8D9D - chains A and B of the 6 polymer chains in the assembly; structure by electron microscopy, 3.59 A resolution.

[Chain A]
Molecule: DNA primase small subunit
Organism: Homo sapiens
Notes: EC 2.7.7.102
UniProt: P49642 (PRI1_HUMAN); numbering as in UniProt (aligned over 1-420)
Sequence (420 residues; numbered 1 to 420; the number before each row is that of its first residue):
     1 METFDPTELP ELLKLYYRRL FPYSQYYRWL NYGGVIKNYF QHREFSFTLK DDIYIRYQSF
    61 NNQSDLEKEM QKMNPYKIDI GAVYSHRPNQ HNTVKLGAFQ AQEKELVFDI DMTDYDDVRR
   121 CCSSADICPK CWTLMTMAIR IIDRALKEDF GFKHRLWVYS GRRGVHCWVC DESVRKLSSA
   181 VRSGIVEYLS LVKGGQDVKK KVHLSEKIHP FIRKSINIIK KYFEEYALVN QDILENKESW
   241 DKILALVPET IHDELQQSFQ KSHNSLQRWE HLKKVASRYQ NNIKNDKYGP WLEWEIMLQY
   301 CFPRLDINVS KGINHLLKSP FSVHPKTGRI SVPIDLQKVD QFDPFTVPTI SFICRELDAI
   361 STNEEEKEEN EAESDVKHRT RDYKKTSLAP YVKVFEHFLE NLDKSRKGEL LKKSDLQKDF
Unresolved in the structure: 1, 284-288, 361-378, 413-420
Bound ions: Zn2+: Cys121, Cys122, Cys128, Cys131
UniProt features mapped onto this chain:
  - motif: Cys121 to Cys131 (Zinc knuckle motif)
  - active site: Glu44, Asp109, Asp111
  - binding site (a ribonucleoside 5'-triphosphate): Asp109 to Asp111, Ser160 to His166, His315 to Lys318, His324
  - binding site (Mg(2+)): Asp109, Asp111, Asp306
  - binding site (Mn(2+)): Asp109, Asp111, Asp306
  - binding site (Zn(2+)): Cys121, Cys122, Cys128, Cys131
  - modified residue: Met1 (N-acetylmethionine)

[Chain B]
Molecule: DNA primase large subunit
Organism: Homo sapiens
UniProt: P49643 (PRI2_HUMAN); numbering as in UniProt (aligned over 1-509)
Sequence (509 residues; row label = number of the first residue in the row):
     1 MEFSGRKWRK LRLAGDQRNA SYPHCLQFYL QPPSENISLI EFENLAIDRV KLLKSVENLG
    61 VSYVKGTEQY QSKLESELRK LKFSYRENLE DEYEPRRRDH ISHFILRLAY CQSEELRRWF
   121 IQQEMDLLRF RFSILPKDKI QDFLKDSQLQ FEAISDEEKT LREQEIVASS PSLSGLKLGF
   181 ESIYKIPFAD ALDLFRGRKV YLEDGFAYVP LKDIVAIILN EFRAKLSKAL ALTARSLPAV
   241 QSDERLQPLL NHLSHSYTGQ DYSTQGNVGK ISLDQIDLLS TKSFPPCMRQ LHKALRENHH
   301 LRHGGRMQYG LFLKGIGLTL EQALQFWKQE FIKGKMDPDK FDKGYSYNIR HSFGKEGKRT
   361 DYTPFSCLKI ILSNPPSQGD YHGCPFRHSD PELLKQKLQS YKISPGGISQ ILDLVKGTHY
   421 QVACQKYFEM IHNVDDCGFS LNHPNQFFCE SQRILNGGKD IKKEPIQPET PQPKPSVQKT
   481 KDASSALASL NSSLEMDMEG LEDYFSEDS
Unresolved in the structure: 1-21, 257-269, 457-509
Bound ions: 4Fe-4S cluster Fe: Cys287, Cys367, Cys384, Cys424
Ligand contacts: 4Fe-4S cluster (SF4): Pro285, Pro286, Cys287, Cys367, Ile370, Cys384, Pro385, Phe386, Tyr420, Cys424, Leu441, Pro444
UniProt features mapped onto this chain:
  - region: Leu253 to Lys270 (Interdomain linker)
  - binding site ([4Fe-4S] cluster): Cys287, Cys367, Cys384, Cys424
  - modified residue: Thr470 (Phosphothreonine)

[Chain A / chain B interface]
Pairs across the interface (21):
  Glu148(A) - Asp204(B)  hydrogen bond (backbone-backbone)
  Asp149(A) - Leu202(B)
  Asp149(A) - Glu203(B)
  Asp149(A) - Asp204(B)  hydrogen bond (backbone-backbone)
  Asp149(A) - Gly205(B)  hydrogen bond (backbone-backbone)
  Phe150(A) - Gly205(B)  hydrogen bond (backbone-backbone)
  Ala180(A) - Leu192(B)  hydrophobic
  Val181(A) - Leu192(B)
  Gly184(A) - Phe195(B)
  Ile185(A) - Phe195(B)
  Tyr188(A) - Phe195(B)
  Tyr188(A) - Arg198(B)  hydrogen bond (backbone-side chain)
  Tyr188(A) - Leu202(B)
  Ser190(A) - Arg198(B)
  Lys207(A) - Pro171(B)
  Lys207(A) - Ser172(B)
  Ile208(A) - Ala168(B)
  His209(A) - Arg198(B)
  His209(A) - Val200(B)  hydrogen bond (side chain-backbone)
  Pro210(A) - Ser169(B)
  Pro210(A) - Tyr201(B)  hydrophobic
Interface residues without a listed pair, chain A (20 interface residues in all): Gly151, Phe152, Glu187, Leu191, Phe211, Arg213, Lys214
Interface residues without a listed pair, chain B (17 interface residues in all): Glu165, Ser170, Phe188, Arg196

[In short]
Chain A and chain B form an interface of 20 and 17 residues respectively; the contacts include 6 hydrogen
bonds. Polar contacts include Tyr188(A)-Arg198(B), His209(A)-Val200(B) and Glu148(A)-Asp204(B). Bound to chain
B: 4Fe-4S cluster.
Chain A is DNA primase small subunit and chain B is DNA primase large subunit, both from Homo sapiens; the
structure, Human DNA polymerase-alpha/primase elongation complex II bound to primer/template, was determined
by electron microscopy, deposited together with 8D96.
